5EB2 - chains A and B; structure by X-ray diffraction, 2.71 A resolution.

[Chain A (and B)]
Molecule: YfiR
Organism: Pseudomonas aeruginosa PAO1
Notes: chain B of this document is another copy of the same molecule, construct and numbering; everything in this record applies to it too
UniProt: Q9I4L4 (Q9I4L4_PSEAE); numbering as in UniProt (aligned over 35-190)
Amino-acid sequence (159 residues; row label = number of the first residue in the row):
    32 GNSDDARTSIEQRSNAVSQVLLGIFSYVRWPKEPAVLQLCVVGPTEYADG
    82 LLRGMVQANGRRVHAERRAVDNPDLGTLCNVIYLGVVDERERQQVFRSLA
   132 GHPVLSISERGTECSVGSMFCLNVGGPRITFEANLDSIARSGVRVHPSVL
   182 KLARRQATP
Disordered / not traced: 32-37 (chain B: 32-37, 186-190)
Disulfide bonds: C71-C110, C145-C152
Construct notes: expression tag (32-34)
Small-molecule neighbours: tryptophan (TRP): L166, I169, R175, V176, P178, L181
Curated features (UniProtKB/Swiss-Prot):
  - binding site (GMP): R60, R175, H177
  - mutagenesis: R98 (R98A: Forms monomers), C110 (C110S: Does not affect folding of the protein)
From the paper describing this entry:
  - binding site for tryptophan: L166, I169, V176, P178, L181

[Chain A / chain B interface]
Residue-residue contacts (30; chain A residue first):
  R38(A) with A100(B); D102(B), salt bridge; N103(B)
  I41(A) with R98(B); R99(B); A100(B)
  G74(A) with E77(B)
  P75(A) with P75(B); T76(B); E77(B); R141(B)
  T76(A) with P75(B); T76(B), hydrogen bond (backbone-backbone); R98(B), hydrogen bond (backbone-side chain)
  E77(A) with P75(B); R98(B), hydrogen bond (backbone-side chain)
  D80(A) with D80(B); L83(B); R98(B), salt bridge
  L83(A) with D80(B)
  R98(A) with T39(B); I41(B); T76(B), hydrogen bond (side chain-backbone); E77(B), hydrogen bond (side chain-backbone); D80(B), salt bridge
  R99(A) with T39(B); I41(B)
  A100(A) with I41(B)
  V117(A) with V117(B), hydrophobic
  R141(A) with P75(B)
Also at the interface, not in a pair above, chain A (15 interface residues in all): E97, V101
Also at the interface, not in a pair above, chain B (17 interface residues in all): E42, G74, V101

[Overview]
15 residues of chain A and 17 residues of chain B are in contact; the contacts include 5 hydrogen bonds and 3
salt bridges. Polar pairs include R38(A)-D102(B), D80(A)-R98(B) and T76(A)-R98(B). Bound to chain A:
tryptophan. From the paper: a binding site for tryptophan at L166(A), I169(A) and V176(A) among others.
Chain A and chain B are both YfiR (Pseudomonas aeruginosa PAO1); the structure, Trp-bound YfiR, was determined
by X-ray diffraction together with 5EAZ, 5EB0, 5EB1 and 5EB3 from the same study.
